PDB entry 6OVR | X-ray diffraction, 2.84 A resolution | chains F and H of the 9 polymer chains in the assembly

# Chain F
Molecule: RNA polymerase sigma factor SigA
From: Thermus thermophilus (strain HB8 / ATCC 27634 / DSM 579)
UniProtKB: Q5SKW1 (Q5SKW1_THET8); residues 1-423 here = UniProt positions 1-423
Sequence (423 residues; numbered 1 to 423; the number before each row is that of its first residue):
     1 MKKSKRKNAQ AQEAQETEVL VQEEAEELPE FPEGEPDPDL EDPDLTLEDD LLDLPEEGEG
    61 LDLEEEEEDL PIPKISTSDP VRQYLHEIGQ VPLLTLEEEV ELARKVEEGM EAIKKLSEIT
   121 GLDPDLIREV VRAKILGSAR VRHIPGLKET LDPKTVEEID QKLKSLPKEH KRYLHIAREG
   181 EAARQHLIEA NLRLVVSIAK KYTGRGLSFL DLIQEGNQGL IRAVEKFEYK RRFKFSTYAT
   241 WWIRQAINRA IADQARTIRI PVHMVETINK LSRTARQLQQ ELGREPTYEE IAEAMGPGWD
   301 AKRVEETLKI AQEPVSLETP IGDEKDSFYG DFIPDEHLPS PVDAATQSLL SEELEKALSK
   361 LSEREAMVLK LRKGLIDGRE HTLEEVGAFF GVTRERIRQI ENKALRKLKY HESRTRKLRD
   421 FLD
Unresolved in the structure: 1-77

# Chain H
Molecule: 27-nt DNA strand
Sequence (27 nucleotides; numbered 1 to 25 plus 8 insertion-coded residues; 6 numbers in that range are skipped by the numbering (no residue carries them; nothing is unmodelled there); the number before each row is that of its first residue; a row labelled like 9A-9H holds insertion residues (9A, then the next letters in order)):
     1 TATAATGGG
 9A-9H AGATGGCT
    16 CTGATGCAGG
Unresolved in the structure: 9A-9H

# How chain F and chain H interact
Contacting residue pairs (43):
  Asp79(F) with DG8(H), hydrogen bond to the base
  Val81(F) with DG8(H), base contact
  Arg82(F) with DG8(H), base contact
  Leu85(F) with DG7(H), base contact; DG8(H), base contact
  His86(F) with DG7(H), base contact
  Ile88(F) with DG7(H), sugar contact
  Gly89(F) with DG7(H), base contact
  Glu99(F) with DT6(H), base contact
  Ala190(F) with DT6(H), base contact
  Asn191(F) with DT6(H), hydrogen bond to the base
  Arg193(F) with DT6(H), phosphate contact; DG7(H), hydrogen bond to the base
  Leu194(F) with DA5(H), sugar contact; DT6(H), hydrogen bond to the sugar
  Val196(F) with DG7(H), sugar contact; DG8(H), sugar contact
  Ser197(F) with DT6(H), sugar contact
  Lys200(F) with DG8(H), salt bridge to the phosphate; DG9(H), salt bridge to the phosphate
  Phe209(F) with DG8(H), sugar contact
  Lys226(F) with DT1(H), base contact; DA2(H), base contact
  Phe227(F) with DA2(H), base contact
  Glu228(F) with DA2(H), hydrogen bond to the base
  Arg231(F) with DA2(H), base contact
  Phe233(F) with DA2(H), base contact; DT3(H), sugar contact; DA4(H), phosphate contact
  Lys234(F) with DA4(H), hydrogen bond to the phosphate; DA5(H), salt bridge to the phosphate
  Ser236(F) with DA4(H), sugar contact; DA5(H), hydrogen bond to the phosphate; DT6(H), base contact
  Thr237(F) with DA2(H), phosphate contact; DT3(H), phosphate contact; DA4(H), hydrogen bond to the phosphate; DA5(H), base contact
  Tyr238(F) with DT1(H), base contact; DA2(H), stacking on the base
  Thr240(F) with DA5(H), hydrogen bond to the base
  Trp241(F) with DT1(H), sugar contact
  Arg244(F) with DA5(H), base contact
Interface residues without a listed pair, chain F (32 interface residues in all): Leu93, Leu192, Arg232, Trp242

# In short
32 residues of chain F and 9 residues of chain H are in contact; the contacts include 9 hydrogen bonds, 3 salt
bridges and 1 aromatic stacking contact. Among the polar pairs are Asp79(F)-DG8(H), Asn191(F)-DT6(H) and
Arg193(F)-DG7(H).
Chain F is RNA polymerase sigma factor SigA (Thermus thermophilus (strain HB8 / ATCC 27634 / DSM 579)) and
chain H is a 27-nt DNA strand; the structure, X-ray crystal structure of a bacterial reiterative transcription
complex of pyrG promoter variant -1G, was determined by X-ray diffraction (same publication as 6OVY, 6OW3,
6OY5, 6OY6, 6OY7, 6P70 and 6P71).
